Entry 1L63 (X-ray diffraction, 1.75 A resolution); this record covers chain A.

Chain A:
Name: Lysozyme
Source organism: Enterobacteria phage T4
Notes: EC 3.2.1.17
UniProtKB: P00720 (LYCV_BPT4); residue numbers follow UniProt; this construct covers 1-164
Amino-acid sequence (164 residues; numbered 1 to 164; the number before each row is that of its first residue):
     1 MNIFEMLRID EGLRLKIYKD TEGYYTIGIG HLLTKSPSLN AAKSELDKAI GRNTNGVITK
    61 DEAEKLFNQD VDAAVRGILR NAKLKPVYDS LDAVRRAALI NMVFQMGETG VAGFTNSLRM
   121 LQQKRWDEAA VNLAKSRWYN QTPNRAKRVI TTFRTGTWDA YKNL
Not modelled in the structure: 163-164
Construct notes: conflict Thr54 (Cys in P00720), Ala97 (Cys in P00720)
Curated features (UniProtKB/Swiss-Prot):
  - active site (Proton donor/acceptor): Glu11, Asp20
  - binding site (substrate): Leu32, Phe104, Ser117, Asn132

Summary:
Curated annotation (UniProt) lists active-site residues Glu11 and Asp20 and 4 substrate-binding residues.
Chain A is Lysozyme (Enterobacteria phage T4); the structure, Analysis of the interaction between charged side
chains and the alpha-helix dipole using designed thermostable mutants ..., was determined by X-ray diffraction
(same publication as 1L55, 1L57, 1L59, 1L61 and 1L62).
